7S7B - chains F and G of the 8 polymer chains in the assembly; structure by electron microscopy, 4.06 A resolution (low resolution: residue-level contacts below are approximate; hydrogen-bond / salt-bridge calls are withheld).

# Chain F
Molecule: Zinc finger CCHC domain-containing protein 8
From: Homo sapiens
UniProtKB: Q6NZY4 (ZCHC8_HUMAN); the construct lacks a stretch of the UniProt sequence and is renumbered around it, so the offset changes along the chain: 1-403 = UniProt 1-403; 496-507 = UniProt 404-415; 508-707 = UniProt 508-707
Chain sequence (618 residues; numbered -2 to 707; 92 numbers in that range are skipped by the numbering (no residue carries them; nothing is unmodelled there); the number before each row is that of its first residue; numbers below 1 keep their minus sign (Ser-2 is residue -2)):
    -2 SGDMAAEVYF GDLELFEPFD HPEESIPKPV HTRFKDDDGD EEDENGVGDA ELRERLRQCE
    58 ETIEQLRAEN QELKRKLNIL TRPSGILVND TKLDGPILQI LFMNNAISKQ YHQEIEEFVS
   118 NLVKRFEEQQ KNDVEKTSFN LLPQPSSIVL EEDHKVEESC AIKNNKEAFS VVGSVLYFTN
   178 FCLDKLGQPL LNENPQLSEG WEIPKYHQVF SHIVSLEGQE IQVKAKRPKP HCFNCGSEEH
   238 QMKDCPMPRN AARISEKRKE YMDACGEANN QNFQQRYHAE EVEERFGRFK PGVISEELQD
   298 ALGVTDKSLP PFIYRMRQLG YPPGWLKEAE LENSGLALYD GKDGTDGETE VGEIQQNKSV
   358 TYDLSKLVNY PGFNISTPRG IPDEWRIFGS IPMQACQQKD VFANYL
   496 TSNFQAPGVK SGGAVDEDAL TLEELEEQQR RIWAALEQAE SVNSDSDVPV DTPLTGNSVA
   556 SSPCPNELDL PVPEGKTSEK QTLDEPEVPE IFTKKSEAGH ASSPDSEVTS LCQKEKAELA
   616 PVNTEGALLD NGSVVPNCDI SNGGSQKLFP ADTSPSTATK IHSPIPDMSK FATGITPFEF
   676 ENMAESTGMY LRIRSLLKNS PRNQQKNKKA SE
Not modelled in the structure: -2 to 45, 218-227, 246-268, 339-354, 496-658, 702-707
Construct notes: expression tag (-2 to 0)
Metal / ion sites: Zn2+: Cys229, Cys232, His237, Cys242
Curated features (UniProtKB/Swiss-Prot):
  - zinc finger: Pro227 to Met244 (CCHC-type)
  - region (RBM7 binding): Phe286 to Leu299, Phe309 to Lys324
  - modified residue: Ala2 (N-acetylalanine), Thr342 (Phosphothreonine), Thr577 (Phosphothreonine), Ser598 (Phosphoserine), Thr648 (Phosphothreonine), Ser649 (Phosphoserine), Ser658 (Phosphoserine), Ser695 (Phosphoserine)
  - cross-link: Lys505 (Glycyl lysine isopeptide (Lys-Gly) (interchain with G-Cter in SUMO2))
Reported in the primary citation:
  - disease-associated variants - P186L: decreased expression (citing earlier work)

# Chain G
Molecule: RNA-binding protein 7
From: Homo sapiens
UniProtKB: Q9Y580 (RBM7_HUMAN); residues 7-86 here = UniProt positions 7-86
Chain sequence (83 residues; numbered 4 to 86; the number before each row is that of its first residue):
     4 SGDEADRTLF VGNLETKVTE ELLFELFHQA GPVIKVKIPK DKDGKPKQFA FVNFKHEVSV
    64 PYAMNLLNGI KLYGRPIKIQ FRS
Not modelled in the structure: 4-6, 86
Construct notes: expression tag (4-6)
Curated features (UniProtKB/Swiss-Prot):
  - region (ZCCHC8 binding): Leu25 to Pro35, His59 to Tyr76
  - natural variant: Pro79 (P79R: Found in a patient with a form of spinal muscular atrophy; uncertain significance)
  - mutagenesis: Phe13 (F13A: Decreases affinity for RNA binding. Does not affect The NEXT complex assembly. Impairs snRNA binding), Leu25 (L25E: Impaired interaction with ZCCHC8; when associated with E-29), Leu29 (L29E: Impaired interaction with ZCCHC8; when associated with E-25), Lys50 (K50A: Abrogates the interaction with 7SK small nuclear RNA (7SK); when associated with A-52 and A-54. Does not affect interaction between HEXIM1, CDK9 and 7SK small nuclear RNA (7SK) ...), Phe52 (F52A: Decreases affinity for RNA binding. Abrogates the interaction with 7SK small nuclear RNA (7SK); when associated with A-50 and A-54 ...), Phe54 (F54A: Abrogates the interaction with 7SK small nuclear RNA (7SK); when associated with A-50 and A-52. Does not affect interaction between HEXIM1, CDK9 and 7SK small nuclear RNA (7SK) ...), Tyr65 (Y65A: Reduced interaction with ZCCHC8, and impaired interaction with SF3B2/SAP145; when associated with E-69), Leu69 (L69E: Reduced interaction with ZCCHC8, and impaired interaction with SF3B2/SAP145; when associated with A-65)
Reported in the primary citation:
  - binding site for the 46-nt RNA strand: Phe13
  - mutagenesis - F13A/F52A: decreased catalytic activity

# How chain F and chain G interact
Residue-residue contacts (51):
  Arg282(F) - Phe27(G)
  Arg282(F) - Val36(G)
  Arg282(F) - Ile37(G)
  Arg282(F) - Lys38(G)
  Phe283(F) - Glu23(G)
  Phe283(F) - Glu24(G)
  Phe283(F) - Phe27(G)
  Phe283(F) - Lys38(G)
  Phe286(F) - Glu24(G)
  Phe286(F) - Phe27(G)
  Phe286(F) - Glu28(G)
  Lys287(F) - Gln32(G)
  Pro288(F) - Gln32(G)
  Gly289(F) - Gln32(G)
  Val290(F) - Gln32(G)
  Glu294(F) - Leu25(G)
  Glu294(F) - Glu28(G)
  Leu295(F) - Glu28(G)
  Leu295(F) - Leu29(G)
  Asp297(F) - Tyr76(G)
  Ala298(F) - Leu25(G)
  Ala298(F) - Leu75(G)
  Ala298(F) - Tyr76(G)
  Leu299(F) - Ile73(G)
  Leu299(F) - Lys74(G)
  Leu299(F) - Leu75(G)
  Phe309(F) - Leu69(G)
  Arg312(F) - Asn68(G)
  Arg312(F) - Leu69(G)
  Arg312(F) - Leu70(G)
  Arg312(F) - Asn71(G)
  Arg312(F) - Ile73(G)
  Met313(F) - Tyr65(G)
  Met313(F) - Leu69(G)
  Leu316(F) - Tyr65(G)
  Leu316(F) - Asn68(G)
  Leu316(F) - Leu69(G)
  Gly317(F) - Tyr65(G)
  Tyr318(F) - Tyr65(G)
  Pro319(F) - Ala33(G)
  Pro319(F) - Tyr65(G)
  Pro320(F) - Tyr65(G)
  Gly321(F) - Pro35(G)
  Trp322(F) - His31(G)
  Trp322(F) - Gln32(G)
  Trp322(F) - Ala33(G)
  Trp322(F) - Gly34(G)
  Trp322(F) - Pro35(G)
  Glu325(F) - Pro35(G)
  Glu325(F) - Lys58(G)
  Tyr367(F) - Gln32(G)
Other interface residues (no listed pair), chain F (28 interface residues in all): Gly284, Arg285, Ser292, Gly300
Other interface residues (no listed pair), chain G (29 interface residues in all): Val39, His59, Val61, Ser62, Met67

# Overview
28 residues of chain F and 29 residues of chain G are in contact. Cys229(F), Cys232(F), His237(F) and
Cys242(F) form the Zn2+ site. From UniProt: 8 mutagenesis sites on chain G. The paper reports a binding site
for the 46-nt RNA strand at Phe13(G); P186L of chain F reduces expression.
Chain F is Zinc finger CCHC domain-containing protein 8 and chain G is RNA-binding protein 7, both from Homo
sapiens; the structure, Human Nuclear exosome targeting (NEXT) complex homodimer bound to RNA (substrate 1),
was determined by electron microscopy (same publication as 7S7C).
